8QTR - chains B and C of the 4 polymer chains in the assembly; structure by electron microscopy, 3.20 A resolution.

== Chain B ==
Molecule: Ceramide synthase LAC1
From: Saccharomyces cerevisiae
UniProtKB: P28496 (LAC1_YEAST); residues 78-379 here = UniProt positions 78-379
Sequence (302 residues; numbered 78 to 379; the number before each row is that of its first residue):
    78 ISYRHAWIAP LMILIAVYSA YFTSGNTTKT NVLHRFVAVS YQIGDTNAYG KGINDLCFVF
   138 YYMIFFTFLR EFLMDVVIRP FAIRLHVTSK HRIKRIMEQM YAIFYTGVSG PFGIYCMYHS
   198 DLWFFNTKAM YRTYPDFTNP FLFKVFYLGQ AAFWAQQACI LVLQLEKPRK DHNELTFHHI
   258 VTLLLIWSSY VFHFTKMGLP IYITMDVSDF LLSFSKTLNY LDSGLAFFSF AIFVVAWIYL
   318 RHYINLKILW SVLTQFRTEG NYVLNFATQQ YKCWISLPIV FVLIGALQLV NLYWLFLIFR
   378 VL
UniProt features mapped onto this chain:
  - binding site (fumonisin B1): Arg169, Arg172, Tyr182, Trp231, His255, Asp286, Leu289, Lys293, Asn296, Tyr297, Ala303, Phe304, Phe307, Trp314, Trp371, Ile375, Val378
  - binding site (hexacosanoate): Tyr224, Trp231, His255, Thr259, Leu262, Ile263, Ser265, Ser266, Phe269, Phe271, Met274, Gly275, Ile278, Tyr279, Met282, Asp283, Asp286, Arg318, Phe343, Tyr348 and 7 more in UniProt
  - binding site (hexacosanoyl-CoA): Trp231, His255, Thr259, Leu262, Ser265, Ser266, Phe271, Met274, Gly275, Ile278, Tyr279, Met282, Asp286, Leu289, Lys293, Asn296, Phe307, Arg318, Tyr348, Ile352 and 5 more in UniProt
  - glycosylation: Asn103 (N-linked (GlcNAc...) asparagine)
  - mutagenesis: Arg172 (R172A: Abolishes the enzymatic activity of the ceramide synthase complex. Does not rescue the growth defect of LAC1-LAG1 double deletion mutant; when associated with A-293, A-296, A-318 and A-381), Ser186 (S186A: Does not affect the enzymatic activity of the LAC1-LIP1 complex), Gln227 (Q227A: About 80% loss in enzymatic activity of the LAC1-LIP1 complex), Trp231 (W231A: About 85% loss in enzymatic activity of the LAC1-LIP1 complex), His255 (H255A: Abolishes the enzymatic activity of the LAC1-LIP1 complex; alone or when associated with A-256. Does not catalyze the reaction between hexacosanoyl-CoA and fumonisin B1 ...), His256 (H256A: Abolishes the enzymatic activity of the LAC1-LIP1 complex; alone or when associated with A-255. Does not catalyze the reaction between hexacosanoyl-CoA and fumonisin B1 ...), Ser265 (S265F: Abolishes the enzymatic activity of the ceramide synthase complex and does not rescue the growth defect of LAC1-LAG1 double deletion mutant; when associated with F-266, F-275, F-353 and F-375), Ser266 (S266F: Abolishes the enzymatic activity of the ceramide synthase complex and does not rescue the growth defect of LAC1-LAG1 double deletion mutant; when associated with F-265, F-275, F-353 and F-375), Phe269 (F269A: About 75% loss in enzymatic activity of the LAC1-LIP1 complex), Phe271 (F271A: More than 90% loss in enzymatic activity of the LAC1-LIP1 complex), Met274 (M274A: About 80% loss in enzymatic activity of the LAC1-LIP1 complex), Gly275 (G275F: Abolishes the enzymatic activity of the ceramide synthase complex and does not rescue the growth defect of LAC1-LAG1 double deletion mutant; when associated with F-265, F-266, F-353 and F-375), 13 further mutagenesis entries in UniProt
Covalently attached groups: hexacosanoic acid (7PO) linked to His255
Ligand contacts:
  - 1,2-Distearoyl-sn-glycerophosphoethanolamine (3PE), molecule 1: Tyr98, Phe99, Val114, Ala115, Val116, Tyr126, Phe135, Tyr139, Phe143, Leu146, Phe181, Tyr182, Val185, Ser186, Phe189, Phe218, Val222, Phe223, Gly226, Gln227
  - 1,2-Distearoyl-sn-glycerophosphoethanolamine (3PE), molecule 2: Phe113, Lys128, Gly129, Ile130, Asp132, Leu133, Cys134, Val136, Phe137, Phe214, Ala228, Ala232, Leu260, Leu261, Trp264, Tyr267, Val268, Gln346
  - hexacosanoic acid (7PO): Tyr224, Thr259, Leu262, Ile263, Ser265, Ser266, Phe269, Phe271, Met274, Gly275, Ile278, Tyr279, Met282, Asp286, Arg318, Leu341, Phe343, Tyr348, Cys350, Ile352, Ser353, Ile356, Val357, Leu360, Ile361, Leu364, Trp371
  - PIJ ([(2S)-1-hexadecanoyloxy-3-[hydroxy-[(2S,3R,5S,6R)-2,3,4,5,6-pentahydroxycyclohexyl]oxy-phosphoryl]oxy-propan-2-yl] heptadecanoate): Leu261, Trp264, Ser265, Phe269, Leu341, Phe343, Trp351, Ile352, Ile356, Leu360
  - Macrofusine (WXE): Arg169, Arg172, Trp231, Asp286, Leu289, Ser292, Lys293, Asn296, Tyr297, Ala303, Phe304, Phe307, Trp314, Arg318, Trp371, Leu374, Ile375, Val378
From the paper describing this entry:
  - binding site for Macrofusine: His255, Asp286

== Chain C ==
Molecule: Ceramide synthase subunit LIP1
From: Saccharomyces cerevisiae
UniProtKB: Q03579 (LIP1_YEAST); numbering as in UniProt (aligned over 19-150)
Sequence (132 residues; row label = number of the first residue in the row):
    19 KIFNLFRVCF ISLLLIAAVE YFKYGTRINY EWFHCTPIKE PQSGSVIKLW ARGGPSCDKR
    79 GEYKTIVKRI TRDYEPNDEH LSFCIIENDN VPPVHYPIHE DKGEPGYVAY VGYDTDSELV
   139 QELCADSTIY HM
UniProt features mapped onto this chain:
  - binding site (hexacosanoate): Phe40
  - mutagenesis: Val37 (V37F: Partially impairs LAC1-LIP1 complex formation; when associated with F-41; V37Y: Partially impairs LAC1-LIP1 complex formation; when associated with Y-41), Phe40 (F40A: About 60% loss in enzymatic activity of the LAC1-LIP1 complex; F40R: Abolishes the enzymatic activity of the LAC1-LIP1 complex in vitro and leads to the accumulation of phytosphingosine in vivo), Lys41 (K41F: Partially impairs LAC1-LIP1 complex formation; when associated with F-37; K41Y: Partially impairs LAC1-LIP1 complex formation; when associated with Y-37), Trp50 to Phe51 (Does not affect the ceramide synthase complex stability but reduces the enzymatic activity of the complex in vitro), Phe51 (F51R: Does not affect LAC1-LIP1 complex formation but abolishes enzymatic activity), His52 (H52A: Does not affect LAC1-LIP1 complex formation but abolishes enzymatic activity), Cys53 (C53A: About 90% loss in enzymatic activity of the LAC1-LIP1 complex), Ser74 (S74F: Does not affect LAC1-LIP1 complex formation but abolishes enzymatic activity), Cys75 (C75A: About 90% loss in enzymatic activity of the LAC1-LIP1 complex), Arg78 (R78A: About 95% loss in enzymatic activity of the LAC1-LIP1 complex; when associated with A-81, A-125 and A-148), Tyr81 (Y81A: About 95% loss in enzymatic activity of the LAC1-LIP1 complex; when associated with A-78, A-125 and A-148), Cys102 (C102A: About 90% loss in enzymatic activity of the LAC1-LIP1 complex), 3 further mutagenesis entries in UniProt
Disulfide bonds: Cys53-Cys75, Cys102-Cys142
Ligand contacts:
  - 1,2-Distearoyl-sn-glycerophosphoethanolamine (3PE): Ser30, Leu31, Ile34, Ala35, Glu38, Lys41, Arg45
  - PIJ ([(2S)-1-hexadecanoyloxy-3-[hydroxy-[(2S,3R,5S,6R)-2,3,4,5,6-pentahydroxycyclohexyl]oxy-phosphoryl]oxy-propan-2-yl] heptadecanoate): Ala36, Val37, Phe40, Trp50, Phe51, His52, Gly71, Gly72, Pro73, Ser74, Ile116, Glu118, Lys120

== Chain B / chain C interface ==
Pairs across the interface - 35 pairs, chain B then chain C:
  Leu133(B) - Leu31(C)  hydrophobic
  Phe137(B) - Leu31(C)  hydrophobic
  Cys236(B) - Leu23(C)  hydrophobic
  Val239(B) - Asn22(C)
  Val239(B) - Leu23(C)  hydrophobic
  Val239(B) - Val26(C)  hydrophobic
  Leu240(B) - Lys19(C)
  Leu240(B) - Leu23(C)  hydrophobic
  Gln241(B) - Lys19(C)
  Trp264(B) - Leu33(C)
  Trp264(B) - Ile34(C)
  Trp264(B) - Val37(C)  hydrophobic
  Val268(B) - Val37(C)  hydrophobic
  Val268(B) - Glu38(C)
  Val268(B) - Lys41(C)  hydrogen bond (backbone-side chain)
  Phe269(B) - Val37(C)  hydrophobic
  Phe269(B) - Phe40(C)  hydrophobic
  Phe269(B) - Lys41(C)
  Val340(B) - Ile116(C)  hydrophobic
  Leu341(B) - His52(C)
  Leu341(B) - Ser74(C)  hydrogen bond (backbone-side chain)
  Asn342(B) - His52(C)
  Asn342(B) - Ser74(C)
  Phe343(B) - Thr44(C)
  Phe343(B) - Arg45(C)
  Phe343(B) - Tyr48(C)  hydrophobic
  Phe343(B) - Phe51(C)  hydrophobic
  Phe343(B) - His52(C)  hydrogen bond (backbone-side chain)
  Ala344(B) - Arg45(C)
  Ala344(B) - Tyr48(C)  hydrophobic
  Ala344(B) - Arg78(C)
  Gln346(B) - Lys41(C)
  Gln346(B) - Arg45(C)
  Tyr348(B) - Lys41(C)
  Tyr348(B) - Thr44(C)
Interface residues without a listed pair, chain B (17 interface residues in all): Leu242
Interface residues without a listed pair, chain C (21 interface residues in all): Ile20, Cys27

== Overview ==
17 residues of chain B face 21 of chain C across their interface, with 3 hydrogen bonds. Among the polar pairs
are Val268(B)-Lys41(C), Leu341(B)-Ser74(C) and Phe343(B)-His52(C). One
1,2-Distearoyl-sn-glycerophosphoethanolamine molecule and one compound PIJ molecule are bound between chain B
and chain C. The paper reports a binding site for Macrofusine at His255(B) and Asp286(B).
Here chain B is Ceramide synthase LAC1 and chain C is Ceramide synthase subunit LIP1, both from Saccharomyces
cerevisiae. Entry 8QTR (Cryo-EM structure of the FB-bound yeast Ceramide Synthase) was determined by electron
microscopy (same publication as 8QTN).
